Entry 8Q7D (electron microscopy, 3.07 A resolution); this record covers chains p and Z of the 4 polymer chains in the assembly.

== Chain p ==
Molecule: Portal protein
From: Staphylococcus phage 812
Reference sequence: A0A0U1WIV9 (A0A0U1WIV9_9CAUD); residue numbers follow UniProt; this construct covers 1-563
Amino-acid sequence (563 residues; each row starts with the number of its first residue):
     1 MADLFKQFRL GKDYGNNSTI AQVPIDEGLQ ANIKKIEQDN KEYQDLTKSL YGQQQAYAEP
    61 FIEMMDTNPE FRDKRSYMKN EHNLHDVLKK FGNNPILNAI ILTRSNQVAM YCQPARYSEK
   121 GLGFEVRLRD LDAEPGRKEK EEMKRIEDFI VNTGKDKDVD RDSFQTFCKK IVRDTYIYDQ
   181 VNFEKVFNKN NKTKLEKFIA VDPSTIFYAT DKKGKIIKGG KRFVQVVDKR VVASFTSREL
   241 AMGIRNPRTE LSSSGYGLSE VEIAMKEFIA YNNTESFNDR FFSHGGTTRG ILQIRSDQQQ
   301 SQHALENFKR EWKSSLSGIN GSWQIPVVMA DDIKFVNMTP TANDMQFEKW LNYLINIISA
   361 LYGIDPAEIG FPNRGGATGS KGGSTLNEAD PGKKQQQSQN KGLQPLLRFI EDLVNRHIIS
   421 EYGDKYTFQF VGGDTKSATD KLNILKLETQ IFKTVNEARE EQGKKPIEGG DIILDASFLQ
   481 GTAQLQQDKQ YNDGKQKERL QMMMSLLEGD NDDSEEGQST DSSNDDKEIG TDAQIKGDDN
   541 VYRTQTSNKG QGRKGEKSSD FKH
Not modelled in the structure: 1-48, 379-395, 507-563
From the paper describing this entry:
  - binding site for DNA forward strand: Arg137, Lys138, Lys425

== Chain Z ==
Molecule: DNA reverse strand
From: Staphylococcus phage 812
Sequence (120 nucleotides; numbered 1 to 120; the number before each row is that of its first residue):
     1 GATAAGTGTA GATAAGTGTA GATAAGTGTA GATAAGTGTA GATAAGTGTA GATAAGTGTA
    61 GATAAGTGTA GATAAGTGTA GATAAGTGTA GATAAGTGTA GATAAGTGTA GATAAGTGTA

== Interface between chain p and chain Z ==
Residue-residue contacts (4; chain p residue first):
  Arg137(p) - DG76(Z)  salt bridge to the phosphate
  Lys138(p) - DT73(Z)  base contact
  Glu141(p) - DA75(Z)  sugar contact
  Arg145(p) - DA75(Z)  salt bridge to the phosphate
Interface residues without a listed pair, chain Z (4 interface residues in all): DA74

== In short ==
The chain p/chain Z interface involves 4 residues from each chain, with 2 salt bridges. Polar pairs include
Arg137(p)-DG76(Z) and Arg145(p)-DA75(Z). From the paper: a binding site for DNA forward strand at Arg137(p),
Lys138(p) and Lys425(p).
Here chain p is Portal protein and chain Z is DNA reverse strand, both from Staphylococcus phage 812. Entry
8Q7D (Neck of phage 812 after tail contraction (C12)) was determined by electron microscopy (same publication
as 8Q01, 8Q1I, 8QEK, 8QEM, 8QJE, 8QKH, 8R5G and 8R69).
